PDB entry 4HUV | X-ray diffraction, 2.50 A resolution | chains A and C of the 3 polymer chains in the assembly

== Chain A ==
Name: H-2 class I histocompatibility antigen, D-B alpha chain
Source organism: Mus musculus
UniProt: P01899 (HA11_MOUSE); residues 1-280 here correspond to UniProt positions 25-304 (UniProt number = residue number + 24)
Amino-acid sequence (281 residues; numbered 0 to 280; the number before each row is that of its first residue; numbering starts at 0):
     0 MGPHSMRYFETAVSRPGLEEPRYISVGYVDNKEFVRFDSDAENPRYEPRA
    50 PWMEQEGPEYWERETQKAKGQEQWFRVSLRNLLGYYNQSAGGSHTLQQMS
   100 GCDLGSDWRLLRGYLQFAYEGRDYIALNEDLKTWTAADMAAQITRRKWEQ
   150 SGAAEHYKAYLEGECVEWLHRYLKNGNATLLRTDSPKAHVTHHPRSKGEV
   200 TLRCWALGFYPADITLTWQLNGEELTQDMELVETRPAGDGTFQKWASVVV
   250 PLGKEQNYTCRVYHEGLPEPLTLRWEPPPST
Not modelled in the structure: 0, 276-280
Differences from the reference sequence: initiating methionine (0)
Disulfides: Cys-101/Cys-164, Cys-203/Cys-259
From the paper describing this entry:
  - mutagenesis - H155A: decreased stability in response to NP366

== Chain C ==
Name: NPM6W variant peptide
Amino-acid sequence (9 residues; numbered 1 to 9; the number before each row is that of its first residue):
     1 ASNENWETM

== Chain A / chain C interface ==
Contacting residue pairs - 49 pairs, chain A then chain C:
  Met-5(A) / Ala-1(C)
  Tyr-7(A) / Ala-1(C)  hydrogen bond (side chain-backbone)
  Tyr-7(A) / Ser-2(C)
  Tyr-45(A) / Ser-2(C)
  Tyr-59(A) / Ala-1(C)
  Glu-63(A) / Ala-1(C)
  Glu-63(A) / Ser-2(C)  hydrogen bond (side chain-backbone)
  Lys-66(A) / Ala-1(C)
  Lys-66(A) / Ser-2(C)  hydrogen bond (side chain-backbone)
  Lys-66(A) / Glu-4(C)
  Gln-70(A) / Asn-3(C)
  Gln-70(A) / Glu-4(C)
  Gln-70(A) / Asn-5(C)  hydrogen bond (side chain-backbone)
  Trp-73(A) / Asn-5(C)
  Trp-73(A) / Trp-6(C)  hydrogen bond (side chain-backbone)
  Trp-73(A) / Glu-7(C)  hydrogen bond (side chain-backbone)
  Trp-73(A) / Thr-8(C)
  Trp-73(A) / Met-9(C)  hydrophobic
  Val-76(A) / Thr-8(C)
  Ser-77(A) / Thr-8(C)
  Ser-77(A) / Met-9(C)  hydrogen bond (side chain-backbone)
  Asn-80(A) / Thr-8(C)
  Asn-80(A) / Met-9(C)  hydrogen bond (side chain-backbone)
  Tyr-84(A) / Met-9(C)  hydrogen bond (side chain-backbone)
  Leu-95(A) / Met-9(C)  hydrophobic
  Gln-97(A) / Asn-5(C)  hydrogen bond
  Phe-116(A) / Met-9(C)  hydrophobic
  Tyr-123(A) / Met-9(C)  hydrophobic
  Thr-143(A) / Met-9(C)  hydrogen bond (side chain-backbone)
  Lys-146(A) / Glu-7(C)
  Lys-146(A) / Thr-8(C)  hydrogen bond
  Lys-146(A) / Met-9(C)  hydrogen bond (side chain-backbone)
  Trp-147(A) / Glu-7(C)  hydrogen bond (side chain-backbone)
  Trp-147(A) / Thr-8(C)  hydrogen bond (side chain-backbone)
  Trp-147(A) / Met-9(C)  hydrophobic
  Ser-150(A) / Trp-6(C)  hydrogen bond (backbone-side chain)
  Ser-150(A) / Glu-7(C)
  Ala-152(A) / Trp-6(C)
  His-155(A) / Asn-3(C)
  His-155(A) / Glu-4(C)  hydrogen bond (side chain-backbone)
  His-155(A) / Trp-6(C)
  Tyr-156(A) / Asn-3(C)
  Tyr-156(A) / Asn-5(C)
  Tyr-156(A) / Trp-6(C)  hydrogen bond (side chain-backbone)
  Tyr-159(A) / Ala-1(C)  hydrogen bond (side chain-backbone)
  Tyr-159(A) / Ser-2(C)
  Tyr-159(A) / Asn-3(C)
  Trp-167(A) / Ala-1(C)
  Tyr-171(A) / Ala-1(C)  hydrogen bond (side chain-backbone)
Interface residues without a listed pair, chain A (30 interface residues in all): Phe-74, Leu-81, Ile-124, Gly-151
From the paper, about this interface:
  - pairs named by the authors: Ser-150(A)/Trp-6(C), His-155(A)/Trp-6(C)

== In short ==
Chain A and chain C form an interface of 30 and 9 residues respectively, with 20 hydrogen bonds. Polar
contacts include Tyr-7(A)/Ala-1(C), Glu-63(A)/Ser-2(C) and Lys-66(A)/Ser-2(C). The paper describes contacts
between Ser-150(A) and Trp-6(C) and His-155(A) and Trp-6(C). From the paper: H155A of chain A reduces
stability in response to NP366.
Chain A is H-2 class I histocompatibility antigen, D-B alpha chain (Mus musculus) and chain C is NPM6W variant
peptide; the structure, Crystal Structure of H2Db-NPM6W, was determined by X-ray diffraction, deposited
together with 4HUU, 4HUW, 4HUX and 4HV8.
